PDB entry 1YM4 | X-ray diffraction, 2.25 A resolution | chains A and X

Chain A:
Protein: Beta-secretase 1
Organism: Homo sapiens
Notes: EC 3.4.23.46
UniProtKB: P56817 (BAE1_HUMAN); residues -13 to 392 here correspond to UniProt positions 48-453 (UniProt number = residue number + 61)
Sequence (408 residues; numbered -15 to 392; the number before each row is that of its first residue; numbers below 1 keep their minus sign (Gly-15 is residue -15)):
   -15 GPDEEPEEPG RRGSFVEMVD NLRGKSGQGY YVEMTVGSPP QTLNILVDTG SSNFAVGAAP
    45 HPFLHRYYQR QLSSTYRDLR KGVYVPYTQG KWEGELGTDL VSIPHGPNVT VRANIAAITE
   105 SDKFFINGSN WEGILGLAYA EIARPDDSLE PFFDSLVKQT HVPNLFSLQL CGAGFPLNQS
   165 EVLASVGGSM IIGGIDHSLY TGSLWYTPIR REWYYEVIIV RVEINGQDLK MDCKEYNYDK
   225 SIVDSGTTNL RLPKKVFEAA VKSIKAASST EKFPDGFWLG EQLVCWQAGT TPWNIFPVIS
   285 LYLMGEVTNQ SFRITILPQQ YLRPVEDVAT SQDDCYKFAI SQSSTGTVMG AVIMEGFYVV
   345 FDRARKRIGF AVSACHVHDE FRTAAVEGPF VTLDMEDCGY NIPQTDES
Disordered / not traced: -15 to -4, 158-167, 386-392
Sequence notes: expression tag (-15 to -14)
Curated features (UniProtKB/Swiss-Prot):
  - active site: Asp32, Asp228
  - modified residue (N6-acetyllysine): Lys65, Lys214, Lys218, Lys224, Lys238, Lys239, Lys246
  - glycosylation (N-linked (GlcNAc...) asparagine): Asn92, Asn111, Asn162, Asn293
Disulfide bonds: Cys155-Cys359, Cys217-Cys382, Cys269-Cys319

Chain X:
Protein: Nvp-AMK640 inhibitor
Sequence (5 residues; numbered 1 to 5; the number before each row is that of its first residue):
     1 EVNXA
Modified residues: 24M ((1R,2R)-2-[(1S,2S)-2-amino-1-hydroxy-4-methylpentyl]cyclopentanecarboxylic acid) at position 4

Interface between chain A and chain X:
Residue-residue contacts (32; chain A residue first):
  Gly11(A) - Glu1(X)
  Gly11(A) - Val2(X)
  Gln12(A) - Val2(X)
  Leu30(A) - 24M_4(X)
  Asp32(A) - 24M_4(X)
  Gly34(A) - 24M_4(X)
  Gly34(A) - Ala5(X)  hydrogen bond (backbone-backbone)
  Ser35(A) - Ala5(X)
  Tyr71(A) - Asn3(X)
  Tyr71(A) - 24M_4(X)
  Tyr71(A) - Ala5(X)
  Thr72(A) - Asn3(X)
  Thr72(A) - 24M_4(X)  hydrogen bond (backbone-backbone)
  Gln73(A) - Glu1(X)
  Gln73(A) - Asn3(X)  hydrogen bond (backbone-backbone)
  Gln73(A) - 24M_4(X)
  Ile110(A) - Val2(X)  hydrophobic
  Ile118(A) - 24M_4(X)
  Arg128(A) - Ala5(X)  hydrogen bond (side chain-backbone)
  Tyr198(A) - Ala5(X)  hydrogen bond (side chain-backbone)
  Asp228(A) - 24M_4(X)
  Gly230(A) - Val2(X)
  Gly230(A) - Asn3(X)
  Gly230(A) - 24M_4(X)  hydrogen bond (backbone-backbone)
  Thr231(A) - Val2(X)
  Thr231(A) - Asn3(X)
  Thr231(A) - 24M_4(X)
  Thr232(A) - Glu1(X)  hydrogen bond (side chain-backbone)
  Thr232(A) - Val2(X)  hydrogen bond (side chain-backbone)
  Arg235(A) - Asn3(X)
  Arg307(A) - Glu1(X)  salt bridge
  Lys321(A) - Glu1(X)  salt bridge
Interface residues without a listed pair, chain A (25 interface residues in all): Gly13, Pro70, Phe108, Ile126, Ile226

In short:
Chain A and chain X form an interface of 25 and 5 residues respectively, with 8 hydrogen bonds and 2 salt
bridges. Polar contacts include Arg307(A)-Glu1(X), Lys321(A)-Glu1(X) and Arg128(A)-Ala5(X). UniProt lists
active-site residues Asp32(A) and Asp228(A) on chain A.
Here chain A is Beta-secretase 1 (Homo sapiens) and chain X is Nvp-AMK640 inhibitor. Entry 1YM4 (Crystal
structure of human beta secretase complexed with NVP-AMK640) was determined by X-ray diffraction (same
publication as 1YM2).
